9ETM - chains A and B of the 10 polymer chains in the assembly; structure by electron microscopy, 3.35 A resolution.

== Chain A (and B) ==
Name: Mitochondrial import receptor subunit TOM40
Source organism: Drosophila melanogaster
Notes: chain B of this document is another copy of the same molecule, construct and numbering; everything in this record applies to it too
UniProtKB: Q9U4L6 (TO401_DROME); residue numbers follow UniProt; this construct covers 55-344
Chain sequence (290 residues; row label = number of the first residue in the row):
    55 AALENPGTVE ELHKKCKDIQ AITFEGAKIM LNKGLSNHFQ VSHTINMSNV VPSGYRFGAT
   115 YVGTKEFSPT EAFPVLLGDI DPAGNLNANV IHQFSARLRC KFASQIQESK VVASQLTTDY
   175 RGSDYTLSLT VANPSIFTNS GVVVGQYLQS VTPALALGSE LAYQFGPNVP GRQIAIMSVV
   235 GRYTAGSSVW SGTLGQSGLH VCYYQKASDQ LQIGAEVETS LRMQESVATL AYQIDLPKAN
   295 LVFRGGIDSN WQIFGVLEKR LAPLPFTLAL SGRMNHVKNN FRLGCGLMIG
Disulfide bonds: Cys70-Cys256
Residues lining bound ligands:
  - diundecyl phosphatidyl choline (PLC), molecule 1: Ile83, Gly309, Leu311, Lys313, Leu315, Leu322, Leu324, Gly326, Cys339
  - diundecyl phosphatidyl choline (PLC), molecule 2: Leu85, His97, Ile99, Ser107, Gly108, Tyr109, Asp135, Pro136
  - diundecyl phosphatidyl choline (PLC), molecule 3: Ile301, Asn304, Trp305, Ile307, His330, Val331
Reported in the primary citation:
  - conformationally variable residues (loop rearrangement): Gly220 to Arg226
  - binding site for diundecyl phosphatidyl choline: Tyr109, Phe111, Trp305
  - contacts within the chain: Glu125-Gln147, Glu125-Arg153

== Interface between chain A and chain B ==
Contacting residue pairs (14; chain A residue first):
  Gly80(A) - Leu337(B)
  Ala81(A) - Phe335(B)  hydrophobic
  Asn103(A) - Asn334(B)  hydrogen bond
  Asn103(A) - Phe335(B)
  Asn103(A) - Arg336(B)
  Asn334(A) - Asn103(B)  hydrogen bond
  Phe335(A) - Ala81(B)  hydrophobic
  Phe335(A) - Asn103(B)
  Arg336(A) - Asn103(B)
  Leu337(A) - Gly80(B)
  Leu337(A) - Gly338(B)
  Leu337(A) - Cys339(B)
  Gly338(A) - Leu337(B)
  Cys339(A) - Leu337(B)
Interface residues without a listed pair, chain A (12 interface residues in all): Glu79, Met101, Leu324
Interface residues without a listed pair, chain B (11 interface residues in all): Met101, Leu324

== In short ==
Chain A and chain B form an interface of 12 and 11 residues respectively; the contacts include 2 hydrogen
bonds. Its one hydrogen-bonded contact is Asn103(A)-Asn334(B). Chain A binds 3 copies of diundecyl
phosphatidyl choline. From the paper: a binding site for diundecyl phosphatidyl choline at Tyr109(A),
Phe111(A) and Trp305(A); conformational variability at Gly220(A).
Chain A and chain B are both Mitochondrial import receptor subunit TOM40 (Drosophila melanogaster); the
structure, cryoEM structure of the Drosophila melanogaster TOM core complex, was determined by electron
microscopy.
